PDB entry 8PIZ | electron microscopy, 2.75 A resolution | chains A and B

== Chain A ==
Name: Pilin
Source organism: Neisseria meningitidis 8013
UniProt: A0A1I9GEU1 (A0A1I9GEU1_NEIME); residue numbers follow UniProt; this construct covers 1-161
Amino-acid sequence (161 residues; row label = number of the first residue in the row):
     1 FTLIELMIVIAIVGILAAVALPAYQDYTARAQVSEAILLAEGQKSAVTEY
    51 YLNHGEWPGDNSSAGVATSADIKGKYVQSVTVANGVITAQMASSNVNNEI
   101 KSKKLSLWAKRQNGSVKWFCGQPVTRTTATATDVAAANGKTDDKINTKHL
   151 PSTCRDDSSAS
Disulfide bonds: Cys120-Cys154
Glycans and other covalent adducts: bacillosamine (B6D) linked to Ser63; sn-glycerol-3-phosphate (G3P) linked to Ser69
Residues lining bound ligands:
  - bacillosamine (B6D; 2,4-bisacetamido-2,4,6-trideoxy-beta-D-glucopyranose): Tyr50, Glu56, Trp57, Pro58, Gly59, Asp60, Ser62, Ala129
  - sn-glycerol-3-phosphate (G3P): Ala70, Ser79, Val80, Thr81, Gln90
From the paper describing this entry:
  - post-translational modification sites: Ser63, Ser69

== Chain B ==
Name: C24 nanobody
Source organism: Vicugna pacos
Notes: antibody fragment or engineered binder
Amino-acid sequence (149 residues; row label = number of the first residue in the row):
     1 MAQLQLVESGGGLVQPGGSLRLSCASSGFRSDYYAIVWFRQAPGKEREGV
    51 SCISTSGKTTIYADSVKGRFTISRDNAKNTVYLQMNSLKPEDTAVYYCAA
   101 DFRGSRLSDVCSYSSMDYWGKGTLATVSSEPKTPKPQPAAALEHHHHHH
Not modelled in the structure: 1, 129-149
Disulfide bonds: Cys24-Cys98, Cys52-Cys111
Residues lining bound ligands:
  - bacillosamine (B6D; 2,4-bisacetamido-2,4,6-trideoxy-beta-D-glucopyranose): Asp101, Arg103, Val110, Ser112
  - sn-glycerol-3-phosphate (G3P): Tyr33, Gly104, Ser105, Arg106, Leu107
From the paper describing this entry:
  - binding site for bacillosamine: Arg103

== Interface between chain A and chain B ==
Pairs across the interface (18; chain A residue first):
  Gly59(A) - Val110(B)
  Asp60(A) - Arg103(B)  salt bridge
  Asp60(A) - Ser108(B)  hydrogen bond
  Asp60(A) - Val110(B)
  Asn61(A) - Arg103(B)
  Asn61(A) - Gly104(B)
  Asn61(A) - Ser105(B)
  Ser62(A) - Phe102(B)
  Ser62(A) - Arg103(B)  hydrogen bond
  Thr68(A) - Tyr33(B)
  Thr68(A) - Phe102(B)
  Thr68(A) - Gly104(B)
  Ser69(A) - Gly104(B)  hydrogen bond (backbone-backbone)
  Ala70(A) - Arg30(B)
  Ala70(A) - Tyr33(B)
  Asp71(A) - Arg30(B)  salt bridge
  Thr81(A) - Ser105(B)  hydrogen bond
  Asn84(A) - Val110(B)
Other interface residues (no listed pair), chain A (12 interface residues in all): Ser63, Ala67
Other interface residues (no listed pair), chain B (9 interface residues in all): Leu107

== Summary ==
The interface between chain A and chain B involves 12 residues on one side and 9 on the other, with 4 hydrogen
bonds and 2 salt bridges. Among the polar pairs are Asp60(A)-Arg103(B), Asp71(A)-Arg30(B) and
Asp60(A)-Ser108(B). The paper reports a binding site for bacillosamine at Arg103(B); modification sites
Ser63(A) and Ser69(A).
Here chain A is Pilin (Neisseria meningitidis 8013) and chain B is C24 nanobody (Vicugna pacos). Entry 8PIZ
(Neisseria meningitidis Type IV pilus SB-DATDH variant bound to the C24 nanobody) was determined by electron
microscopy (same publication as 8P2V, 8P36, 8P3B, 8PIJ and 8PJP).
